PDB entry 7NVQ | X-ray diffraction, 2.05 A resolution | chain A

Chain A:
Molecule: Cyclin-dependent kinase 2
Organism: Homo sapiens
Notes: EC 2.7.11.22
UniProt: P24941 (CDK2_HUMAN); residues 1-298 here = UniProt positions 1-298
Sequence (300 residues; row label = number of the first residue in the row; numbers below 1 keep their minus sign (Gly-1 is residue -1)):
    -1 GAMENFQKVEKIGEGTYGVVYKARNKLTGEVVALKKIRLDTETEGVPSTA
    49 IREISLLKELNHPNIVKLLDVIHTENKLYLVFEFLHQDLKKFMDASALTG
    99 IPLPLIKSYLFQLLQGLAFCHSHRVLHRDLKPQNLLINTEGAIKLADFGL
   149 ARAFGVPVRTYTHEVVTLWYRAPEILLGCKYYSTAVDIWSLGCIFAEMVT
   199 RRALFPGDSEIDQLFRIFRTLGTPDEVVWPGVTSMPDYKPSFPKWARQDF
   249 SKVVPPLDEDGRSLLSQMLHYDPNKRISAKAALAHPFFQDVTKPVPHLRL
Unresolved in the structure: -1 to 0, 38-44, 295-298
Sequence notes: expression tag (-1 to 0)
Residues lining bound ligands: staurosporine (STU): Ile10, Gly11, Glu12, Gly13, Val18, Ala31, Lys33, Val64, Phe80, Glu81, Phe82, Leu83, His84, Gln85, Asp86, Gln131, Asn132, Leu134, Ala144, Asp145
UniProt features mapped onto this chain:
  - active site: Asp127 (Proton acceptor)
  - binding site (ATP): Ile10 to Val18, Lys33, Glu81 to Leu83, Asp86, Lys129 to Asn132, Asp145
  - binding site (Mg(2+)): Asn132, Asp145
  - site (CDK7 binding): Lys9, Lys88, Lys89, Leu166
  - modified residue: Met1 (N-acetylmethionine), Lys6 (N6-acetyllysine), Thr14 (Phosphothreonine), Tyr15 (Phosphotyrosine), Tyr19 (Phosphotyrosine), Thr160 (Phosphothreonine)
  - natural variant: Pro45 (P45L: In a glioblastoma multiforme sample)
  - mutagenesis: Lys9 (K9F: Reduced phosphorylation by CAK), Thr14 (T14A: 2-fold increase in activity), Tyr15 (Y15F: 2-fold increase in activity), Lys88 to Lys89 (Reduced phosphorylation by CAK), Thr160 (T160A: Abolishes activity), Leu166 (L166R: Reduced phosphorylation by CAK and reduced kinase activity)

In short:
Bound to chain A: staurosporine. Curated annotation (UniProt) lists active-site residue Asp127, 19 ATP-binding
residues, Mg2+-binding residues Asn132 and Asp145 and 7 mutagenesis sites.
Chain A is Cyclin-dependent kinase 2 (Homo sapiens); the structure, Aerosol-soaked human cdk2 crystals with
Staurosporine, was determined by X-ray diffraction (same publication as 6TRW and 6TRX).
